PDB entry 8D76 | X-ray diffraction, 2.40 A resolution | chain A

[Chain A]
Name: Epidermal growth factor receptor
Source organism: Homo sapiens
Notes: EC 2.7.10.1
Reference sequence: P00533 (EGFR_HUMAN); numbering as in UniProt (aligned over 695-1022)
Amino-acid sequence (348 residues; each row starts with the number of its first residue):
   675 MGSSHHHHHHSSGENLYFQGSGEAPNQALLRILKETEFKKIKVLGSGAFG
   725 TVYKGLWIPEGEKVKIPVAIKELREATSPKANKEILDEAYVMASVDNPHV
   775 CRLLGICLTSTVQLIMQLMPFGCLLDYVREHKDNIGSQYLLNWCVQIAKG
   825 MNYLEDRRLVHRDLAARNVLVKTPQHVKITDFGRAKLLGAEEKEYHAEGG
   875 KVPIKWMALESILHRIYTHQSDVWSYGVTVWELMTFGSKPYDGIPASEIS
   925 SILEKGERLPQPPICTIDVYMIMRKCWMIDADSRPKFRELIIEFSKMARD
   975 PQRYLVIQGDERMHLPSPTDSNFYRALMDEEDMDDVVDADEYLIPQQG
Unresolved in the structure: 675-702, 1015-1022
Differences from the reference sequence: initiating methionine (675); expression tag (676-694); engineered mutation Met790 (Thr in P00533), Arg858 (Leu in P00533), Arg948 (Val in P00533)
Residues lining bound ligands: QFO ((3S,4R)-3-fluoro-1-(4-{[8-{3-[(methanesulfonyl)methyl]azetidin-1-yl}-5-(propan-2-yl)-2,7-naphthyridin-3-yl]amino}pyrimidin-2-yl)-3-methylpiperidin-4-ol): Lys716, Leu718, Gly719, Phe723, Val726, Lys728, Ala743, Lys745, Glu762, Met766, Cys775, Met790, Gln791, Leu792, Met793, Pro794, Gly796, Leu844, Thr854, Asp855, Tyr998, Met1002, Asp1006
Swiss-Prot annotation at these positions:
  - active site: Asp837 (Proton acceptor)
  - binding site (ATP): Leu718 to Val726, Lys745, Asp855
  - site: Tyr1016 (Important for interaction with PIK3C2B)
  - modified residue: Ser695 (Phosphoserine), Lys745 (N6-(2-hydroxyisobutyryl)lysine), Tyr869 (Phosphotyrosine), Ser991 (Phosphoserine), Ser995 (Phosphoserine), Tyr998 (Phosphotyrosine), Tyr1016 (Phosphotyrosine)
  - cross-link (Glycyl lysine isopeptide (Lys-Gly)): Lys716 (interchain with G-Cter in ubiquitin), Lys737 (interchain with G-Cter in ubiquitin), Lys754 (interchain with G-Cter in ubiquitin), Lys757 (interchain with G-Cter in ubiquitin), Lys867 (interchain with G-Cter in ubiquitin), Lys929 (interchain with G-Cter in ubiquitin), Lys960 (interchain with G-Cter in ubiquitin), Lys970 (interchain with G-Cter in ubiquitin)
  - natural variant: Glu709 (E709A: Found in a lung cancer sample; E709G: Found in a lung cancer sample; E709K: Found in a lung cancer sample), Gly719 (G719A: Found in a lung cancer sample; G719C: Found in a lung cancer sample; G719D: Found in a lung cancer sample; G719S: Found in a lung cancer sample), Gly724 (G724S: Found in a lung cancer sample), Glu734 (E734K: Found in a lung cancer sample), Glu746 to Ser752 (sequence variant, change not given here; Found in a lung cancer sample), Glu746 to Thr751 (sequence variant, change not given here; Found in a lung cancer sample), Glu746 to Ala750 (deletion: Found in a lung cancer sample), Glu746 (deletion: Found in a lung cancer sample), Leu747 to Thr751 (deletion: Found in a lung cancer sample), Leu747 to Glu749 (deletion: Found in a lung cancer sample), Leu747 (L747F: Found in a lung cancer sample), Arg748 (R748P: Found in a lung cancer sample), 12 further natural variant entries in UniProt
  - mutagenesis: Pro699 (P699A: Reduced phosphorylation), Asn700 (N700A: Abolishes phosphorylation), Leu704 (L704A: Abolishes phosphorylation), Arg705 (R705A: Abolishes phosphorylation), Ile706 (I706A: Abolishes phosphorylation), Lys745 (K745A/M: Abolishes kinase activity), Asp974 (D974A: Strongly reduced phosphorylation), Arg977 (R977A: Reduced phosphorylation), Glu1005 to Asp1006 (Constitutively activated kinase), Tyr1016 (Y1016F: 50% decrease in interaction with PIK3C2B. 65% decrease in interaction with PIK3C2B; when associated with F-1197. Abolishes interaction with PIK3C2B; when associated with F-1197 and F-1092)
Reported in the primary citation:
  - binding site for QFO: Lys716, Lys728

[In short]
Ligands of chain A: compound QFO. Curated annotation (UniProt) lists active-site residue Asp837, 11
ATP-binding residues and 11 mutagenesis sites. From the paper: a binding site for QFO at Lys716 and Lys728.
Chain A is Epidermal growth factor receptor (Homo sapiens); the structure, Crystal Structure of EGFR LRTM with
compound 24, was determined by X-ray diffraction together with 8D73 from the same study.
